PDB entry 5NIK | electron microscopy, 3.30 A resolution | chains C and I of the 11 polymer chains in the assembly

== Chain C ==
Protein: Outer membrane protein TolC
Organism: Escherichia coli (strain K12)
UniProtKB: P02930 (TOLC_ECOLI); residues 1-471 here correspond to UniProt positions 23-493 (UniProt number = residue number + 22)
Chain sequence (479 residues; row label = number of the first residue in the row):
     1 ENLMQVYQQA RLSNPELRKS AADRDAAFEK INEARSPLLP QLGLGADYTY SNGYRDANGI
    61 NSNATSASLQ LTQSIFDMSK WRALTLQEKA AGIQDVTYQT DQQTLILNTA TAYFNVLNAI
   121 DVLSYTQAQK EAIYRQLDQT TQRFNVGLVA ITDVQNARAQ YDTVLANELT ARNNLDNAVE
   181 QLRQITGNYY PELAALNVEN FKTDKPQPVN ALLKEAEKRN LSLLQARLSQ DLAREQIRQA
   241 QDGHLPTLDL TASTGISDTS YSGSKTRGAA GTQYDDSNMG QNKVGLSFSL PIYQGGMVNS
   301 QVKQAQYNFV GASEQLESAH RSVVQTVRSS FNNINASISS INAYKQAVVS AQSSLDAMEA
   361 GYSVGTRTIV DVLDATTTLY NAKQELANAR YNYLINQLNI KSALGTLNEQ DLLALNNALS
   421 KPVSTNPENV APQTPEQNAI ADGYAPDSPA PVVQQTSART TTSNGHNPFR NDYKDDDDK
Disordered / not traced: 429-479
Construct notes: conflict Leu169 (Val191 in P02930); expression tag (472-479)

== Chain I ==
Protein: Macrolide export protein MacA
Organism: Escherichia coli (strain K12)
UniProtKB: P75830 (MACA_ECOLI); residue numbers follow UniProt; this construct covers 1-371
Chain sequence (371 residues; each row starts with the number of its first residue):
     1 MKKRKTVKKR YVIALVIVIA GLITLWRILN APVPTYQTLI VRPGDLQQSV LATGKLDALR
    61 KVDVGAQVSG QLKTLSVAIG DKVKKDQLLG VIDPEQAENQ IKEVEATLME LRAQRQQAEA
   121 ELKLARVTYS RQQRLAQTQA VSQQDLDNAA TEMAVKQAQI GTIDAQIKRN QASLDTAKTN
   181 LDYTRIVAPM AGEVTQITTL QGQTVIAAQQ APNILTLADM SAMLVKAQVS EADVIHLKPG
   241 QKAWFTVLGD QLTRYEGQIK DVLPTPEKVN DAIFYYARFE VPNPNGLLRL DMTAQVHIQL
   301 TDVKNVLTIP LSALGDPVGD NRYKVKLLRN GETREREVTI GARNDTDVEI VKGLEAGDEV
   361 VIGEAKPGAA Q
Disordered / not traced: 1-31
Construct notes: conflict Gln139 (Lys in P75830), Asn148 (Thr in P75830), Gln251 (Pro in P75830)
From the paper describing this entry:
  - mutagenesis - Q209A: unchanged growth in response to erythromycin

== How chain C and chain I interact ==
Pairs across the interface (16; chain C residue first):
  Gln139(C) - Leu135(I)
  Gln139(C) - Val141(I)
  Gln142(C) - Leu135(I)
  Gln142(C) - Thr138(I)
  Arg143(C) - Leu135(I)
  Arg143(C) - Val141(I)
  Val146(C) - Arg131(I)
  Val146(C) - Arg134(I)
  Val146(C) - Leu135(I)  hydrophobic
  Leu148(C) - Arg131(I)
  Leu148(C) - Gln132(I)
  Tyr362(C) - Gln139(I)
  Gly365(C) - Ser142(I)  hydrogen bond (backbone-side chain)
  Gly365(C) - Gln143(I)
  Thr366(C) - Ser142(I)  hydrogen bond (backbone-side chain)
  Arg367(C) - Ser142(I)
Also at the interface, not in a pair above, chain C (12 interface residues in all): Gly147, Thr368, Ile369
Also at the interface, not in a pair above, chain I (11 interface residues in all): Ser130, Ala140

== Overview ==
12 residues of chain C face 11 of chain I across their interface, with 2 hydrogen bonds. Among the polar pairs
are Gly365(C)-Ser142(I) and Thr366(C)-Ser142(I). From the paper: Q209A of chain I leaves growth in response to
erythromycin unchanged.
Here chain C is Outer membrane protein TolC and chain I is Macrolide export protein MacA, both from
Escherichia coli (strain K12). Entry 5NIK (Structure of the MacAB-TolC ABC-type tripartite multidrug efflux
pump) was determined by electron microscopy (same publication as 5NIL).
